PDB entry 4ZU0 | X-ray diffraction, 1.80 A resolution | chain A

Chain A:
Protein: Ribosome inactivating protein
Source organism: Momordica balsamina
Notes: EC 3.2.2.22
UniProt: D9J2T9 (D9J2T9_MOMBA); residues 1-246 here = UniProt positions 1-246
Sequence (246 residues; row label = number of the first residue in the row):
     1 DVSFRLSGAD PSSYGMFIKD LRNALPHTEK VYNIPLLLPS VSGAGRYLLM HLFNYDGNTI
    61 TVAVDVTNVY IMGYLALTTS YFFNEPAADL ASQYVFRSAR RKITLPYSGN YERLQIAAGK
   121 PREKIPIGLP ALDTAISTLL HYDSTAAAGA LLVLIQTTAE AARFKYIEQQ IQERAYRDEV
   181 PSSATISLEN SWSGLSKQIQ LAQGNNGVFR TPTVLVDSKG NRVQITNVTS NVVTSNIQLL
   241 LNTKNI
Covalently attached groups: N-acetylglucosamine (NAG) linked to N227
Small-molecule neighbours: cytidine-5'-monophosphate (C5P): Y70, I71, M72, F83, E85, G109, N110, Y111, E112, I155, E160, R163

In short:
Chain A binds cytidine-5'-monophosphate. Covalently linked N-acetylglucosamine: at N227.
Chain A is Ribosome inactivating protein (Momordica balsamina); the structure, Structure of the complex of
type 1 ribosome inactivating protein from Momordica balsamina with a nucleotide ..., was determined by X-ray
diffraction, deposited together with 5CSO, 5CST, 4ZZ6 and 4ZT8.
